3NBB - chains A and B; structure by X-ray diffraction, 2.05 A resolution.

Chain A (and B):
Protein: Peroxisomal primary amine oxidase
Source organism: Pichia angusta
Notes: EC 1.4.3.21; chain B of this document is another copy of the same molecule, construct and numbering; everything in this record applies to it too
UniProt: P12807 (AMO_PICAN); numbering as in UniProt (aligned over 1-692)
Amino-acid sequence (694 residues; each row starts with the number of its first residue):
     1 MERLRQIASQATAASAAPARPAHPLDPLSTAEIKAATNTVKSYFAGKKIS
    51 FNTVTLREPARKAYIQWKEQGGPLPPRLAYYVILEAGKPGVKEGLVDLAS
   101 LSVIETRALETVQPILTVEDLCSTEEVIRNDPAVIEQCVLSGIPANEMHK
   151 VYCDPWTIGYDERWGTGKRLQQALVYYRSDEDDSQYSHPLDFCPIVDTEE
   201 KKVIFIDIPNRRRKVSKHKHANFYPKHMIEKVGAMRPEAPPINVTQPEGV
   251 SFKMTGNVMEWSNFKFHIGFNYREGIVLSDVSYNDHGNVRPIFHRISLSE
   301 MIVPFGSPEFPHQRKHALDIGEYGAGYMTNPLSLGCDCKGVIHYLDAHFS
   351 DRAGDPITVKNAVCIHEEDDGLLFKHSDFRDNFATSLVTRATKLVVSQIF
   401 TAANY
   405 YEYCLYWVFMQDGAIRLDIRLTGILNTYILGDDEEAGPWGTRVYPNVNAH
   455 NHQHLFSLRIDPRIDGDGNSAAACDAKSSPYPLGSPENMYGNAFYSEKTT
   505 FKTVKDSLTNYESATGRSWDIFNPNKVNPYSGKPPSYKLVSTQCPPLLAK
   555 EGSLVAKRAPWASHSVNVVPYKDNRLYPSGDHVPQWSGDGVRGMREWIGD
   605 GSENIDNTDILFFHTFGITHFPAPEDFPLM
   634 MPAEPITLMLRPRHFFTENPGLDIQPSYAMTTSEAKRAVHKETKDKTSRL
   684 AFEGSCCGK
Unresolved in the structure: 1-14, 676-692
Cystine bridges: C338-C364
Modified positions: Y405 (2,4-bis(hydroperoxy)-5-hydroxy-L-phenylalanine; TY8); M634 (hydroxy-l-methionine; ME0)
Differences from the reference sequence: engineered mutation F305 (Tyr in P12807)
Bound ions: Cu ion: H456, H458, H624
Swiss-Prot annotation at these positions:
  - active site: D319 (Proton acceptor)
  - binding site (substrate): A317 to M328, A402 to N404, E406, Y407
  - binding site (Cu cation): H456, H458, H624
  - binding site (Mn(2+)): D465, D613, I614
  - glycosylation: N243 (N-linked (GlcNAc...) asparagine)
  - mutagenesis: D319 (D319E: Strongly reduced activity; D319N: Loss of activity)
From the paper describing this entry:
  - Cu ion coordination: H456, H458, H624

Interface between chain A and chain B:
Contacting residue pairs (338; chain A residue first):
  E125(A) - R380(B)  salt bridge
  Y152(A) - R380(B)
  C153(A) - R380(B)  hydrogen bond (backbone-side chain)
  D154(A) - F379(B)
  D154(A) - R380(B)  salt bridge
  P155(A) - F379(B)
  E162(A) - Y494(B)  hydrogen bond
  R178(A) - D378(B)  salt bridge
  R178(A) - R380(B)
  E181(A) - T665(B)
  E181(A) - S666(B)
  E181(A) - K669(B)  salt bridge
  D182(A) - T664(B)
  D182(A) - T665(B)  hydrogen bond (side chain-backbone)
  D182(A) - S666(B)  hydrogen bond
  Q185(A) - R380(B)
  F223(A) - L387(B)
  F223(A) - L655(B)  hydrophobic
  Y224(A) - T385(B)
  Y224(A) - S386(B)  hydrogen bond (side chain-backbone)
  Y224(A) - L387(B)  hydrophobic
  Y224(A) - M663(B)  hydrogen bond (side chain-backbone)
  Y224(A) - T664(B)
  P225(A) - P659(B)
  M228(A) - E651(B)
  M228(A) - L655(B)
  K231(A) - E651(B)  salt bridge
  V232(A) - H286(B)
  M235(A) - L655(B)
  M235(A) - D656(B)
  M235(A) - I657(B)
  M235(A) - Q658(B)
  M235(A) - P659(B)
  R236(A) - S262(B)  hydrogen bond
  R236(A) - N263(B)
  R236(A) - Y283(B)
  R236(A) - P653(B)  hydrogen bond (side chain-backbone)
  R236(A) - D656(B)  salt bridge
  R236(A) - I657(B)
  R236(A) - Q658(B)  hydrogen bond (backbone-side chain)
  E238(A) - Q658(B)
  P240(A) - E248(B)
  P240(A) - G249(B)
  P240(A) - V250(B)
  P240(A) - S251(B)
  P241(A) - T245(B)
  P241(A) - Q246(B)
  P241(A) - E248(B)
  I242(A) - T245(B)
  I242(A) - Q246(B)
  N243(A) - N243(B)
  N243(A) - V244(B)
  N243(A) - T245(B)  hydrogen bond (backbone-backbone)
  N243(A) - P247(B)
  V244(A) - N243(B)
  T245(A) - P241(B)
  T245(A) - I242(B)
  T245(A) - N243(B)  hydrogen bond (backbone-backbone)
  Q246(A) - P241(B)
  Q246(A) - I242(B)
  P247(A) - N243(B)
  E248(A) - P240(B)
  E248(A) - P241(B)
  G249(A) - P240(B)
  V250(A) - P240(B)
  S251(A) - P240(B)
  S262(A) - R236(B)  hydrogen bond
  N263(A) - R236(B)
  Y283(A) - R236(B)
  H286(A) - V232(B)
  P304(A) - F498(B)
  F305(A) - N496(B)  hydrogen bond (backbone-side chain)
  G306(A) - N496(B)
  G306(A) - A497(B)
  G306(A) - F498(B)  hydrogen bond (backbone-backbone)
  S307(A) - N496(B)  hydrogen bond (backbone-side chain)
  P308(A) - E491(B)
  P308(A) - N492(B)
  P308(A) - N496(B)
  P308(A) - A497(B)  hydrophobic
  F310(A) - Y494(B)
  Q313(A) - Y494(B)
  Q313(A) - N496(B)
  M328(A) - F383(B)
  T329(A) - F383(B)
  N330(A) - K375(B)
  N330(A) - F383(B)
  P331(A) - F383(B)
  G335(A) - R390(B)
  C336(A) - L372(B)
  C336(A) - R390(B)  hydrogen bond (backbone-side chain)
  C336(A) - S660(B)
  C336(A) - Y661(B)  hydrophobic
  D337(A) - K375(B)  salt bridge
  D337(A) - R390(B)  hydrogen bond (backbone-side chain)
  K339(A) - D369(B)  salt bridge
  K339(A) - R390(B)
  D369(A) - K339(B)  salt bridge
  D370(A) - R424(B)  salt bridge
  G371(A) - R424(B)
  L372(A) - C336(B)
  L372(A) - I399(B)  hydrophobic
  L372(A) - Y410(B)
  L372(A) - R424(B)  hydrogen bond (backbone-side chain)
  L372(A) - A636(B)
  L373(A) - P635(B)
  L373(A) - A636(B)  hydrogen bond (backbone-backbone)
  F374(A) - T426(B)
  F374(A) - L633(B)  hydrophobic
  F374(A) - M634(B)
  F374(A) - M634(B)
  K375(A) - N330(B)
  K375(A) - D337(B)  salt bridge
  K375(A) - E406(B)
  K375(A) - T426(B)  hydrogen bond (backbone-side chain)
  K375(A) - G427(B)  hydrogen bond (backbone-backbone)
  K375(A) - L633(B)
  H376(A) - A403(B)
  H376(A) - N404(B)  hydrogen bond (side chain-backbone)
  H376(A) - E406(B)  salt bridge
  H376(A) - I428(B)
  S377(A) - T401(B)
  S377(A) - E406(B)  hydrogen bond (backbone-side chain)
  D378(A) - R178(B)  salt bridge
  F379(A) - D154(B)
  F379(A) - P155(B)
  R380(A) - E125(B)  salt bridge
  R380(A) - Y152(B)
  R380(A) - C153(B)  hydrogen bond (side chain-backbone)
  R380(A) - D154(B)  salt bridge
  R380(A) - R178(B)
  R380(A) - Q185(B)
  F383(A) - M328(B)
  F383(A) - T329(B)
  F383(A) - N330(B)
  F383(A) - P331(B)
  F383(A) - T401(B)
  T385(A) - Y224(B)
  S386(A) - Y224(B)  hydrogen bond (backbone-side chain)
  L387(A) - F223(B)
  L387(A) - Y224(B)  hydrophobic
  R390(A) - G335(B)
  R390(A) - C336(B)  hydrogen bond (side chain-backbone)
  R390(A) - D337(B)  hydrogen bond (side chain-backbone)
  R390(A) - K339(B)
  I399(A) - L372(B)  hydrophobic
  T401(A) - S377(B)
  T401(A) - F383(B)
  A403(A) - H376(B)
  N404(A) - H376(B)  hydrogen bond (backbone-side chain)
  E406(A) - K375(B)
  E406(A) - H376(B)  salt bridge
  E406(A) - S377(B)  hydrogen bond (side chain-backbone)
  Y410(A) - L372(B)
  D416(A) - P635(B)
  R424(A) - D370(B)  salt bridge
  R424(A) - G371(B)
  R424(A) - L372(B)  hydrogen bond (side chain-backbone)
  T426(A) - F374(B)
  T426(A) - K375(B)  hydrogen bond (side chain-backbone)
  G427(A) - K375(B)  hydrogen bond (backbone-backbone)
  I428(A) - H376(B)
  P442(A) - Y499(B)
  W443(A) - S483(B)
  W443(A) - A497(B)  hydrophobic
  W443(A) - F498(B)
  W443(A) - Y499(B)  hydrophobic
  T445(A) - S535(B)
  T445(A) - H647(B)
  R446(A) - P533(B)  hydrogen bond (side chain-backbone)
  R446(A) - Y534(B)  hydrogen bond (side chain-backbone)
  R446(A) - S535(B)  hydrogen bond (backbone-backbone)
  V447(A) - Y534(B)
  Y448(A) - Y534(B)
  P449(A) - Y534(B)
  N455(A) - F498(B)  hydrogen bond (side chain-backbone)
  N455(A) - Y499(B)
  H456(A) - F498(B)
  Q457(A) - F498(B)
  A480(A) - F625(B)  hydrophobic
  S482(A) - L552(B)  hydrogen bond (side chain-backbone)
  S482(A) - K554(B)
  S483(A) - W443(B)
  S483(A) - K554(B)  hydrogen bond (backbone-side chain)
  Y485(A) - K554(B)
  P486(A) - K554(B)
  L487(A) - E555(B)
  L487(A) - G556(B)
  E491(A) - P308(B)
  N492(A) - P308(B)
  N492(A) - K554(B)
  Y494(A) - E162(B)  hydrogen bond
  Y494(A) - F310(B)
  Y494(A) - Q313(B)
  Y494(A) - S557(B)
  Y494(A) - L558(B)
  G495(A) - A553(B)
  G495(A) - K554(B)  hydrogen bond (backbone-backbone)
  G495(A) - S557(B)
  N496(A) - F305(B)  hydrogen bond (side chain-backbone)
  N496(A) - G306(B)
  N496(A) - S307(B)  hydrogen bond (side chain-backbone)
  N496(A) - P308(B)
  A497(A) - G306(B)
  A497(A) - P308(B)  hydrophobic
  A497(A) - W443(B)  hydrophobic
  F498(A) - P304(B)
  F498(A) - G306(B)  hydrogen bond (backbone-backbone)
  F498(A) - W443(B)
  F498(A) - N455(B)  hydrogen bond (backbone-side chain)
  F498(A) - H456(B)
  F498(A) - Q457(B)
  F498(A) - L552(B)  hydrophobic
  F498(A) - T623(B)
  F498(A) - F625(B)  hydrophobic
  Y499(A) - P442(B)
  Y499(A) - N455(B)
  Y499(A) - F625(B)
  S500(A) - F625(B)
  Y515(A) - S517(B)  hydrogen bond (backbone-side chain)
  E516(A) - S517(B)
  S517(A) - Y515(B)  hydrogen bond (side chain-backbone)
  S517(A) - E516(B)
  S517(A) - S517(B)  hydrogen bond (backbone-side chain)
  S517(A) - P550(B)
  A518(A) - P550(B)
  N532(A) - P628(B)
  P533(A) - R446(B)  hydrogen bond (backbone-side chain)
  Y534(A) - R446(B)  hydrogen bond (backbone-side chain)
  Y534(A) - V447(B)
  Y534(A) - Y448(B)
  Y534(A) - P449(B)
  S535(A) - T445(B)
  S535(A) - R446(B)  hydrogen bond (backbone-backbone)
  S535(A) - P628(B)
  T546(A) - T546(B)  hydrogen bond
  P550(A) - S517(B)
  P550(A) - A518(B)
  L552(A) - S482(B)  hydrogen bond (backbone-side chain)
  L552(A) - F498(B)  hydrophobic
  A553(A) - G495(B)
  K554(A) - S482(B)
  K554(A) - S483(B)  hydrogen bond (side chain-backbone)
  K554(A) - Y485(B)
  K554(A) - P486(B)
  K554(A) - N492(B)
  K554(A) - G495(B)  hydrogen bond (backbone-backbone)
  E555(A) - L487(B)
  G556(A) - L487(B)
  S557(A) - Y494(B)
  S557(A) - G495(B)
  L558(A) - Y494(B)
  T623(A) - F498(B)
  F625(A) - A480(B)  hydrophobic
  F625(A) - F498(B)  hydrophobic
  F625(A) - Y499(B)
  F625(A) - S500(B)
  F625(A) - R646(B)  hydrogen bond (backbone-side chain)
  P626(A) - R646(B)
  A627(A) - R646(B)
  A627(A) - H647(B)
  P628(A) - N532(B)
  P628(A) - S535(B)
  P628(A) - H647(B)
  P628(A) - F649(B)
  P628(A) - T650(B)
  P628(A) - E651(B)
  P628(A) - N652(B)
  E629(A) - P645(B)
  E629(A) - R646(B)  hydrogen bond (side chain-backbone)
  E629(A) - H647(B)  hydrogen bond (side chain-backbone)
  E629(A) - F648(B)  hydrogen bond (side chain-backbone)
  E629(A) - F649(B)  hydrogen bond (side chain-backbone)
  E629(A) - N652(B)  hydrogen bond (backbone-backbone)
  D630(A) - R646(B)  salt bridge
  F631(A) - E651(B)
  F631(A) - N652(B)  hydrogen bond (backbone-backbone)
  P632(A) - E651(B)
  P632(A) - L655(B)
  L633(A) - F374(B)  hydrophobic
  L633(A) - N652(B)  hydrogen bond (backbone-side chain)
  L633(A) - L655(B)  hydrophobic
  M634(A) - F374(B)
  M634(A) - F374(B)
  P635(A) - L373(B)
  P635(A) - D416(B)
  P635(A) - N652(B)
  A636(A) - L372(B)
  A636(A) - L373(B)  hydrogen bond (backbone-backbone)
  E637(A) - R644(B)  salt bridge
  R644(A) - E637(B)  salt bridge
  P645(A) - E629(B)
  R646(A) - F625(B)  hydrogen bond (side chain-backbone)
  R646(A) - P626(B)
  R646(A) - A627(B)
  R646(A) - E629(B)  hydrogen bond (backbone-side chain)
  R646(A) - D630(B)  salt bridge
  H647(A) - A627(B)
  H647(A) - P628(B)
  H647(A) - E629(B)  hydrogen bond (backbone-side chain)
  F648(A) - E629(B)  hydrogen bond (backbone-side chain)
  F649(A) - P628(B)
  F649(A) - E629(B)  hydrogen bond (backbone-side chain)
  T650(A) - P628(B)
  E651(A) - M228(B)
  E651(A) - K231(B)  salt bridge
  E651(A) - P628(B)
  E651(A) - F631(B)
  E651(A) - P632(B)
  N652(A) - P628(B)
  N652(A) - E629(B)  hydrogen bond (backbone-backbone)
  N652(A) - F631(B)  hydrogen bond (backbone-backbone)
  N652(A) - L633(B)  hydrogen bond (side chain-backbone)
  N652(A) - P635(B)
  P653(A) - R236(B)  hydrogen bond (backbone-side chain)
  G654(A) - R236(B)
  L655(A) - M228(B)
  L655(A) - M235(B)
  L655(A) - P632(B)
  D656(A) - M235(B)
  D656(A) - R236(B)  salt bridge
  I657(A) - M235(B)
  I657(A) - R236(B)
  Q658(A) - M235(B)
  Q658(A) - R236(B)  hydrogen bond (side chain-backbone)
  Q658(A) - E238(B)
  P659(A) - P225(B)
  P659(A) - M235(B)
  S660(A) - C336(B)
  Y661(A) - C336(B)  hydrophobic
  M663(A) - Y224(B)  hydrogen bond (backbone-side chain)
  T664(A) - D182(B)
  T664(A) - Y224(B)
  T665(A) - E181(B)
  T665(A) - D182(B)  hydrogen bond (backbone-side chain)
  S666(A) - E181(B)
  S666(A) - D182(B)  hydrogen bond
  K669(A) - E181(B)  salt bridge
Other interface residues (no listed pair), chain A (172 interface residues in all): K226, A234, P237, H312, C338, E367, E368, V388, T392, C408, Q415, K481, H624, A662
Other interface residues (no listed pair), chain B (172 interface residues in all): K226, A234, P237, H312, C338, E367, E368, V388, T392, C408, Q415, K481, H624, G654, A662

Overview:
The chain A/chain B interface involves 172 residues from each chain; the contacts include 76 hydrogen bonds
and 24 salt bridges. Among the polar pairs are E125(A)-R380(B), D154(A)-R380(B) and R178(A)-D378(B). The paper
reports Cu ion coordination by H456(A), H458(A) and H624(A).
Both chains are Peroxisomal primary amine oxidase (Pichia angusta). Entry 3NBB (Crystal structure of mutant
Y305F expressed in E. coli in the copper amine oxidase from hansenula ...) was determined by X-ray diffraction
(same publication as 3N9H and 3NBJ).
